PDB entry 8FLS | electron microscopy, 3.09 A resolution | chains B and G of the 6 polymer chains in the assembly

[Chain B]
Name: Guanine nucleotide-binding protein G(I)/G(S)/G(T) subunit beta-1
From: Homo sapiens
Reference sequence: P62873 (GBB1_HUMAN); numbering as in UniProt (aligned over 2-340)
Sequence (340 residues; numbered 1 to 340; the number before each row is that of its first residue):
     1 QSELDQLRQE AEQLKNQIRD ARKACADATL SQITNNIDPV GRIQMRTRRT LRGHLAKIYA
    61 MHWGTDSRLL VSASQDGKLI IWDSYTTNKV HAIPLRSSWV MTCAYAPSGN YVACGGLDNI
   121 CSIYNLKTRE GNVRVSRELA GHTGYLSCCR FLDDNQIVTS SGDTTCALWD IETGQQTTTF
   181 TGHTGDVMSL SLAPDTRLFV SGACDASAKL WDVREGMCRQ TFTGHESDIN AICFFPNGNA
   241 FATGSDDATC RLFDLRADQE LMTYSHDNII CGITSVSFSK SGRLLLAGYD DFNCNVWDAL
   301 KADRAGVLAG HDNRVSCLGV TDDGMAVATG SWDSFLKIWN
Unresolved in the structure: 1-3
Differences from the reference sequence: expression tag (1)
Swiss-Prot annotation at these positions:
  - modified residue: S2 (N-acetylserine), H266 (Phosphohistidine)

[Chain G]
Name: Guanine nucleotide-binding protein G(I)/G(S)/G(O) subunit gamma-2
From: Homo sapiens
Reference sequence: P59768 (GBG2_HUMAN); residues 5-62 here = UniProt positions 5-62
Sequence (58 residues; row label = number of the first residue in the row):
     5 NTASIAQARK LVEQLKMEAN IDRIKVSKAA ADLMAYCEAH AKEDPLLTPV PASENPFR
Unresolved in the structure: 5-7, 62

[How chain B and chain G interact]
Pairs across the interface (71; chain B residue first):
  L4(B) - S8(G)
  L7(B) - I9(G)
  L7(B) - A12(G)
  L7(B) - R13(G)
  L7(B) - V16(G)
  E10(B) - V16(G)
  E10(B) - K20(G)  salt bridge
  A11(B) - V16(G)  hydrophobic
  A11(B) - L19(G)  hydrophobic
  L14(B) - V16(G)
  L14(B) - L19(G)  hydrophobic
  L14(B) - K20(G)
  I18(B) - L19(G)  hydrophobic
  I18(B) - E22(G)
  I18(B) - A23(G)  hydrophobic
  I18(B) - R27(G)
  A21(B) - R27(G)
  C25(B) - V30(G)  hydrogen bond (backbone-backbone)
  A28(B) - V30(G)
  L30(B) - A34(G)  hydrophobic
  I33(B) - M38(G)
  T34(B) - M38(G)
  V40(B) - L51(G)  hydrophobic
  R48(B) - F61(G)
  R49(B) - F61(G)
  S84(B) - F61(G)
  Y85(B) - P60(G)  hydrophobic
  Y85(B) - F61(G)  hydrophobic
  C218(B) - Q18(G)  hydrogen bond (backbone-side chain)
  T221(B) - E22(G)  hydrogen bond
  F235(B) - Y40(G)  hydrophobic
  F235(B) - C41(G)  hydrophobic
  P236(B) - Y40(G)
  N237(B) - Y40(G)
  D254(B) - A33(G)
  R256(B) - R27(G)
  R256(B) - I28(G)  hydrogen bond (backbone-backbone)
  R256(B) - D36(G)  salt bridge
  A257(B) - R27(G)
  A257(B) - I28(G)
  A257(B) - V30(G)  hydrophobic
  D258(B) - R27(G)  salt bridge
  Q259(B) - V30(G)
  L261(B) - V30(G)  hydrophobic
  S279(B) - D48(G)  hydrogen bond
  S279(B) - L50(G)
  K280(B) - Y40(G)
  K280(B) - E47(G)
  K280(B) - D48(G)  hydrogen bond (backbone-side chain)
  S281(B) - Y40(G)
  S281(B) - C41(G)  hydrogen bond (backbone-side chain)
  S281(B) - H44(G)
  S281(B) - A45(G)
  S281(B) - D48(G)  hydrogen bond (backbone-side chain)
  S281(B) - L51(G)
  G282(B) - C41(G)  hydrogen bond (backbone-side chain)
  R283(B) - C41(G)
  R283(B) - L51(G)
  L300(B) - C41(G)  hydrophobic
  V320(B) - L50(G)  hydrophobic
  D323(B) - E47(G)
  D323(B) - P49(G)
  G324(B) - D48(G)
  G324(B) - P49(G)
  G324(B) - L50(G)
  M325(B) - P60(G)
  A326(B) - F61(G)  hydrophobic
  V327(B) - L50(G)  hydrophobic
  I338(B) - F61(G)  hydrophobic
  N340(B) - N59(G)
  N340(B) - F61(G)
Interface residues without a listed pair, chain B (53 interface residues in all): K15, Q17, R22, A26, I43, M45, R219, Q220, A240, L252, L284
Interface residues without a listed pair, chain G (34 interface residues in all): I25, D26, K29, L37, E58

[Summary]
Chain B and chain G form an interface of 53 and 34 residues respectively, with 9 hydrogen bonds and 3 salt
bridges. Among the polar pairs are E10(B)-K20(G), R256(B)-D36(G) and D258(B)-R27(G).
Here chain B is Guanine nucleotide-binding protein G(I)/G(S)/G(T) subunit beta-1 and chain G is Guanine
nucleotide-binding protein G(I)/G(S)/G(O) subunit gamma-2, both from Homo sapiens. Entry 8FLS (Human PTH1R in
complex with Abaloparatide and Gs) was determined by electron microscopy together with 8FLQ, 8FLR, 8FLT and
8FLU from the same study.
